Entry 1KYR (X-ray diffraction, 1.50 A resolution); this record covers chain A.

# Chain A
Protein: Green Fluorescent Protein
Source organism: Aequorea victoria
UniProt: p42212 (GFP_AEQVI); aligned to UniProt positions 2-238 over residues 2-238
Amino-acid sequence (237 residues; row label = number of the first residue in the row; note: 2 numbers in that range are skipped by the numbering (no residue carries them; nothing is unmodelled there); numbering starts at 0):
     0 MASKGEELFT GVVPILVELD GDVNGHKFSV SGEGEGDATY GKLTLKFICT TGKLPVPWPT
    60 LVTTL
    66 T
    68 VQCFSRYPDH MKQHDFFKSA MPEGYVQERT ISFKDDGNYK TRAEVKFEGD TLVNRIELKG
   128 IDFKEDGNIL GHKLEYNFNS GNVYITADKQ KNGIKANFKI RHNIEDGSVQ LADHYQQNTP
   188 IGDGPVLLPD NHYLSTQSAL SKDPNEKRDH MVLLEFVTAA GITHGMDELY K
Unresolved in the structure: 0-3, 231-238
Construct notes: cloning artifact (1); engineered mutation Leu-64 (Phe in p42212), Ser-99 (Phe in p42212), Phe-145 (Tyr in p42212), Gly-148 (His in p42212), Thr-153 (Met in p42212), Ala-163 (Val in p42212); chromophore (66, 66, 66)
Modified positions: Thr-66 ([2-(1-amino-2-hydroxy-propyl)-4-(3H-imidazol-4-ylmethylene)-5-oxo-4,5-dihydro-imidazol-1-yl]-acetic acid; CRG)
Covalently attached groups: covalent link Leu-64/Thr-66; covalent link Thr-66/Val-68

# Summary
Chain A is Green Fluorescent Protein (Aequorea victoria); the structure, Crystal Structure of a Cu-bound Green
Fluorescent Protein Zn Biosensor, was determined by X-ray diffraction together with 1KYP and 1KYS from the
same study.
